PDB entry 6CSU | X-ray diffraction, 2.50 A resolution | chains C and D of the 4 polymer chains in the assembly

[Chain C]
Name: Centrosomal protein of 63 kDa
From: Homo sapiens
UniProtKB: Q96MT8 (CEP63_HUMAN); residues 502-541 here correspond to UniProt positions 664-703 (UniProt number = residue number + 162)
Amino-acid sequence (44 residues; row label = number of the first residue in the row):
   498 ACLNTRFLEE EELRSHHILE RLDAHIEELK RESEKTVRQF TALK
Disordered / not traced: 541
Differences from the reference sequence: expression tag (498-501)
What the authors report for this chain:
  - mutagenesis - F504A/E507A/E508A/R511A/I515A/L519A/D520A/I523A: abolished binding to Cep152 FL

[Chain D]
Name: Centrosomal protein of 152 kDa
From: Homo sapiens
UniProtKB: O94986 (CE152_HUMAN), isoform O94986-2; residues 1205-1257 here correspond to UniProt positions 1261-1313 (UniProt number = residue number + 56)
Amino-acid sequence (54 residues; row label = number of the first residue in the row):
  1204 MGALEELRGQ YIKAVKKIKC DMLRYIQESK ERAAEMVKAE VLRERQETAR KMRK
Disordered / not traced: 1256-1257
Differences from the reference sequence: initiating methionine (1204)
What the authors report for this chain:
  - mutagenesis - L1207A/L1210A/Y1214A/I1221A/M1225A/Y1228A: decreased binding to Centrosomal protein of 63 kDa (chain C)

[Interface between chain C and chain D]
Contacting residue pairs (32; chain C residue first):
  Leu-500(C) with Met-1239(D); Ala-1242(D), hydrophobic; Arg-1246(D)
  Phe-504(C) with Arg-1235(D); Met-1239(D), hydrophobic
  Glu-507(C) with Arg-1235(D), salt bridge
  Glu-508(C) with Tyr-1228(D); Ser-1232(D), hydrogen bond; Arg-1235(D), salt bridge
  Arg-511(C) with Tyr-1228(D); Glu-1231(D); Ser-1232(D), hydrogen bond; Arg-1235(D)
  Ile-515(C) with Asp-1224(D); Tyr-1228(D), hydrophobic
  Arg-518(C) with Asp-1224(D)
  His-522(C) with Lys-1220(D); Ile-1221(D); Asp-1224(D), salt bridge
  Glu-525(C) with Lys-1220(D), salt bridge
  Leu-526(C) with Gln-1213(D); Tyr-1214(D)
  Glu-529(C) with Gln-1213(D), hydrogen bond (backbone-side chain); Lys-1216(D), salt bridge
  Ser-530(C) with Leu-1210(D); Gln-1213(D), hydrogen bond (backbone-side chain)
  Thr-533(C) with Glu-1209(D), hydrogen bond; Leu-1210(D); Gln-1213(D), hydrogen bond
  Phe-537(C) with Gly-1205(D); Ala-1206(D), hydrophobic; Glu-1209(D)
Other interface residues (no listed pair), chain C (15 interface residues in all): Leu-519
Other interface residues (no listed pair), chain D (20 interface residues in all): Ala-1217, Met-1225, Ala-1236

[Overview]
Chain C and chain D form an interface of 15 and 20 residues respectively, with 6 hydrogen bonds and 5 salt
bridges. Among the polar pairs are Glu-507(C)/Arg-1235(D), Glu-508(C)/Arg-1235(D) and His-522(C)/Asp-1224(D).
The paper reports that F504A/E507A/E508A/R511A/I515A/L519A/D520A/I523A of chain C abolish binding to Cep152
FL; L1207A/L1210A/Y1214A/I1221A/M1225A/Y1228A of chain D reduce binding to Centrosomal protein of 63 kDa
(chain C).
Here chain C is Centrosomal protein of 63 kDa and chain D is Centrosomal protein of 152 kDa, both from Homo
sapiens. Entry 6CSU (The structure of the Cep63-Cep152 heterotetrameric complex) was determined by X-ray
diffraction together with 6CSV from the same study.
